5X50 - chains A and E of the 12 polymer chains in the assembly; structure by X-ray diffraction, 4.29 A resolution (low resolution: residue-level contacts below are approximate; hydrogen-bond / salt-bridge calls are withheld).

Chain A:
Name: DNA-directed RNA polymerase subunit
From: Komagataella phaffii (strain GS115 / ATCC 20864)
Notes: EC 2.7.7.6
UniProt: C4R4Y0 (C4R4Y0_KOMPG); residue numbers follow UniProt; this construct covers 1-1743
Sequence (1743 residues; each row starts with the number of its first residue):
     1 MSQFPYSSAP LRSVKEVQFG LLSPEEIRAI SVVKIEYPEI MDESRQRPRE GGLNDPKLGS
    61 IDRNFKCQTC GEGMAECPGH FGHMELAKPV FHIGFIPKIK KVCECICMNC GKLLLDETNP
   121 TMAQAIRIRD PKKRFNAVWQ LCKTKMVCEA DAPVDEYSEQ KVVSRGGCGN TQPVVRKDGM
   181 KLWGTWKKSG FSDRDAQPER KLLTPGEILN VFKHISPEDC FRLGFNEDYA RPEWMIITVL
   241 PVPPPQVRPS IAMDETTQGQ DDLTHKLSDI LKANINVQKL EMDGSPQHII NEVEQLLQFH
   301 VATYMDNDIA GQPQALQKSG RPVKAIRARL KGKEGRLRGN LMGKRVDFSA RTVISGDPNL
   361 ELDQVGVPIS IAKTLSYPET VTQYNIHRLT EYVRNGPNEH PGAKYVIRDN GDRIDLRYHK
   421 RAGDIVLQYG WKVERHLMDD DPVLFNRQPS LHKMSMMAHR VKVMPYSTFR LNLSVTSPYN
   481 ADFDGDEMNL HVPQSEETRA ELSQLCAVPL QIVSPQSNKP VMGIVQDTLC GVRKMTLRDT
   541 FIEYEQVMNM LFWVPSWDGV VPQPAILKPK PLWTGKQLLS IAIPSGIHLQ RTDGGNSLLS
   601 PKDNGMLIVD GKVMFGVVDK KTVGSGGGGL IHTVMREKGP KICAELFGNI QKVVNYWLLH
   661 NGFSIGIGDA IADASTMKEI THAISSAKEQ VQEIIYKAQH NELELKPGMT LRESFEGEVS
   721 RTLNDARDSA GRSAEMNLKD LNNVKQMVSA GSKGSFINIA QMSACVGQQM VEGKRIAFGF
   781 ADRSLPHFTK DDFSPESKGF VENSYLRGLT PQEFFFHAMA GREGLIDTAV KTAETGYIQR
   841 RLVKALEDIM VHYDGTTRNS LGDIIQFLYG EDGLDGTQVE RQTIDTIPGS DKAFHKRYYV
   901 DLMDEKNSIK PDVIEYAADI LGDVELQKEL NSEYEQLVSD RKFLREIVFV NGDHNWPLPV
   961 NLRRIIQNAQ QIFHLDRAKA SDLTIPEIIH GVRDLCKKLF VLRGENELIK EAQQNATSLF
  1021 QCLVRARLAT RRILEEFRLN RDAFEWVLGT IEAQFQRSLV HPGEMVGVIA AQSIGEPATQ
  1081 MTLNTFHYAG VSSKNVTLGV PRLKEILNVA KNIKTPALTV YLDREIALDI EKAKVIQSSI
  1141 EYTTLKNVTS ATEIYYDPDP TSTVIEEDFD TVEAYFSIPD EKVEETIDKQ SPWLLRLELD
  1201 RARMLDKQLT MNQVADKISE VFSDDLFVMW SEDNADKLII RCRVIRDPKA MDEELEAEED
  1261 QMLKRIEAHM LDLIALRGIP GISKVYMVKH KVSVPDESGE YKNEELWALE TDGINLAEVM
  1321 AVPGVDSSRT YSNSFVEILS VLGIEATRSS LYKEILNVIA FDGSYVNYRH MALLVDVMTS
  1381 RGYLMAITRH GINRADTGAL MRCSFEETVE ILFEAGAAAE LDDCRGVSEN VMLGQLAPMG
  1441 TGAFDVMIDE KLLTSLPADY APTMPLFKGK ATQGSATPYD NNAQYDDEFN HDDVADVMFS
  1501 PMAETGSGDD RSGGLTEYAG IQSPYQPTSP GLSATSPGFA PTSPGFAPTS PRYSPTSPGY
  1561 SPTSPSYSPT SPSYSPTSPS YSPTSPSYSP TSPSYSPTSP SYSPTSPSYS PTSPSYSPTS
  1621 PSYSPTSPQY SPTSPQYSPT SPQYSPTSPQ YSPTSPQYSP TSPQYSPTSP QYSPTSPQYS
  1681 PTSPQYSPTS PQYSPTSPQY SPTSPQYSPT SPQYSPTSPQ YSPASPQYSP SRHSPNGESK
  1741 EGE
Not modelled in the structure: 1-5, 162-163, 188-194, 205-206, 947-948, 1088-1095, 1179-1189, 1246-1256, 1458-1743
Ion coordination: Zn2+ site 1: Cys67, Cys70; Zn2+ site 2: Cys107, Cys148, Cys168

Chain E:
Name: RNA polymerase subunit ABC27, common to RNA polymerases I, II, and III
From: Komagataella phaffii (strain GS115 / ATCC 20864)
UniProt: C4R3P8 (C4R3P8_KOMPG); residues 1-214 here = UniProt positions 1-214
Sequence (214 residues; numbered 1 to 214; the number before each row is that of its first residue):
     1 MEDNNRIISR LWRSFRTVKE MAADRGYFIS QEEMDQSLEE FRSKICDSMG NPQRKLMSFL
    61 ANPTPEALEK YSDLGTLWVE FCDEPSVGIK TMRNFCLRIQ EKNFSTGIFI YQNNITPSAN
   121 KMIPTVSPAI IETFQESDLV VNITHHELVP KHIRLSDGEK SQLLQRYKLK ESQLPRIQRE
   181 DPVARYLGLK RGQVVKIIRR SETSGRYASY RICL

Interface between chain A and chain E:
Residue-residue contacts (72):
  Arg858(A) - Tyr167(E)
  Arg858(A) - Leu169(E)
  Gly862(A) - Gln173(E)
  Asp863(A) - Ser172(E)
  Asp863(A) - Gln173(E)
  Ile864(A) - Leu169(E)
  Ile864(A) - Gln173(E)
  Ile864(A) - Pro175(E)
  Gln866(A) - Tyr207(E)
  Phe867(A) - Tyr167(E)
  Phe867(A) - Leu169(E)
  Phe867(A) - Tyr207(E)
  Phe867(A) - Ala208(E)
  Phe867(A) - Tyr210(E)
  Gly870(A) - Thr203(E)
  Glu871(A) - Arg199(E)
  Glu871(A) - Ser201(E)
  Glu871(A) - Thr203(E)
  Glu871(A) - Ser204(E)
  Glu871(A) - Tyr207(E)
  Asp872(A) - Thr203(E)
  Phe943(A) - Arg206(E)
  Trp956(A) - Glu202(E)
  Leu1002(A) - Tyr167(E)
  Asn1006(A) - Arg166(E)
  Leu1008(A) - Arg166(E)
  Ile1009(A) - Tyr167(E)
  Asn1015(A) - Ser204(E)
  Asn1015(A) - Arg206(E)
  Ala1016(A) - Ser204(E)
  Ala1016(A) - Arg206(E)
  Thr1017(A) - Ser204(E)
  Ser1018(A) - Ser204(E)
  Leu1019(A) - Thr203(E)
  Leu1019(A) - Ser204(E)
  Leu1019(A) - Gly205(E)
  Met1320(A) - Arg13(E)
  Met1320(A) - Val141(E)
  Ala1321(A) - Arg13(E)
  Ala1321(A) - Val140(E)
  Ser1327(A) - Val141(E)
  Ser1327(A) - His146(E)
  Ser1328(A) - His145(E)
  Ser1328(A) - His146(E)
  Ser1328(A) - Glu147(E)
  Arg1329(A) - His146(E)
  Arg1329(A) - Glu147(E)
  Thr1330(A) - His146(E)
  Ser1340(A) - Pro182(E)
  Val1341(A) - Ile143(E)
  Val1341(A) - Pro182(E)
  Leu1342(A) - Ile143(E)
  Leu1342(A) - Val149(E)
  Leu1342(A) - Val183(E)
  Gly1343(A) - Asp181(E)
  Gly1343(A) - Val183(E)
  Ile1344(A) - Asp181(E)
  Ile1344(A) - Arg211(E)
  Glu1345(A) - Pro150(E)
  Glu1345(A) - His152(E)
  Glu1345(A) - Arg199(E)
  Glu1345(A) - Arg211(E)
  Ala1346(A) - Leu148(E)
  Arg1348(A) - Arg199(E)
  Ser1349(A) - Leu148(E)
  Tyr1352(A) - Glu202(E)
  Tyr1368(A) - Glu202(E)
  Thr1379(A) - Arg211(E)
  Ser1380(A) - Pro175(E)
  Ser1380(A) - Arg176(E)
  Ser1380(A) - Arg211(E)
  Gly1382(A) - Gln178(E)
Also at the interface, not in a pair above, chain A (52 interface residues in all): Leu861, Leu868, Phe949, Leu958, Ala1012, Ala1317, Val1322, Leu1339, Arg1369, Asp1376, Arg1381, Tyr1383
Also at the interface, not in a pair above, chain E (39 interface residues in all): Ser137, Gln162, Lys168, Leu174, Ile197, Ser209

Overview:
The interface between chain A and chain E involves 52 residues on one side and 39 on the other. Cys67(A) and
Cys70(A) coordinate Zn2+ site 1. The Zn2+ site 2 is built by Cys107(A), Cys148(A) and Cys168(A).
Chain A is DNA-directed RNA polymerase subunit and chain E is RNA polymerase subunit ABC27, common to RNA
polymerases I, II, and III, both from Komagataella phaffii (strain GS115 / ATCC 20864); the structure, RNA
Polymerase II from Komagataella Pastoris (Type-2 crystal), was determined by X-ray diffraction, deposited
together with 5X4Z and 5X51.
